PDB entry 6PEQ | electron microscopy, 2.97 A resolution | chains B and G of the 8 polymer chains in the assembly

[Chain B]
Molecule: Glutamate receptor 2
Source organism: Rattus norvegicus
UniProt: P19491 (GRIA2_RAT); residues -20 to 847 here correspond to UniProt positions 1-868 (UniProt number = residue number + 21)
Sequence (889 residues; row label = number of the first residue in the row; numbers below 1 keep their minus sign (Met-20 is residue -20)):
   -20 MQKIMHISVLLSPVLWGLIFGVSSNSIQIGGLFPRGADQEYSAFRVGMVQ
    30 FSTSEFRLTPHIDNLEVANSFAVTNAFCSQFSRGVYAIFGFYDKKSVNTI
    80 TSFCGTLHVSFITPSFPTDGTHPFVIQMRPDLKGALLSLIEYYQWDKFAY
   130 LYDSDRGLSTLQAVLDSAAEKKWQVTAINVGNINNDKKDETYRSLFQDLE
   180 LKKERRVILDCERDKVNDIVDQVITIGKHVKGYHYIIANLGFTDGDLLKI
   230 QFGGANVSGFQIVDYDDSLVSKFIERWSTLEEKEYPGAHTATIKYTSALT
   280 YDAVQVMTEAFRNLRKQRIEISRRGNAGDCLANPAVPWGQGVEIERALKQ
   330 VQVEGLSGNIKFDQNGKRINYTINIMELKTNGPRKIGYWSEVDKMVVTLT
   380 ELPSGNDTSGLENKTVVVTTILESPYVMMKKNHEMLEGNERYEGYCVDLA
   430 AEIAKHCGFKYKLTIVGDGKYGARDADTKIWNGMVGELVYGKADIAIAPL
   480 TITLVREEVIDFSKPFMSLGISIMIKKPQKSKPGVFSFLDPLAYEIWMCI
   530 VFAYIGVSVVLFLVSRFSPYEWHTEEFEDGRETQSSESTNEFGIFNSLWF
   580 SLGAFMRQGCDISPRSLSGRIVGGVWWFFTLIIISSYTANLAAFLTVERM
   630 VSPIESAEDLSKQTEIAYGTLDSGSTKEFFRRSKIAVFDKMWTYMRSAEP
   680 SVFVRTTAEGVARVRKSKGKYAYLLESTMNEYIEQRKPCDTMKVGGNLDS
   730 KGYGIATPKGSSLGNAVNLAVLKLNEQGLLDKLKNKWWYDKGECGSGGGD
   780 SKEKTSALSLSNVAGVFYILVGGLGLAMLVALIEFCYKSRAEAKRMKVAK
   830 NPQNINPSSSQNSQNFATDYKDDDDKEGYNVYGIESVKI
Disordered / not traced: -20 to 393, 549-594, 775-783, 825-868
Differences from the reference sequence: conflict Arg586 (Gln607 in P19491); expression tag (848-868)
Disulfide bonds: Cys718-Cys773
Ligand contacts:
  - palmitoleic acid (PAM), molecule 1: Val514, Phe515, Gly801
  - palmitoleic acid (PAM), molecule 2: Phe515, Tyr523, Ile798, Gly801, Gly802
  - palmitoleic acid (PAM), molecule 3: Tyr523, Glu524, Trp526, Met527, Val530, Ile798
  - ZK1 ({[7-morpholin-4-yl-2,3-dioxo-6-(trifluoromethyl)-3,4-dihydroquinoxalin-1(2H)-yl]methyl}phosphonic acid): Glu402, Tyr405, Tyr450, Pro478, Leu479, Thr480, Arg485, Gly653, Ser654, Thr655, Thr686, Glu705, Thr707, Met708, Tyr732
Swiss-Prot annotation at these positions:
  - region: Ala846, Thr847 (Required for interaction with IQSEC1)
  - binding site (L-glutamate): Pro478, Thr480, Arg485, Ser654, Thr655, Glu705
  - site: Arg453 (Interaction with the cone snail toxin Con-ikot-ikot), Ile633 (Crucial to convey clamshell closure to channel opening), Arg660 (Interaction with the cone snail toxin Con-ikot-ikot), Lys752 (Interaction with the cone snail toxin Con-ikot-ikot)
  - modified residue (Phosphoserine): Ser662, Ser696, Ser839, Ser842
  - lipidation (S-palmitoyl cysteine): Cys589, Cys815
  - glycosylation (N-linked (GlcNAc...) asparagine): Asn235, Asn349, Asn385, Asn392
From the paper describing this entry:
  - specificity-determining residues: Glu524, Met527, Cys528, Leu789, Ala793 (by similarity / conservation)

[Chain G]
Molecule: Protein cornichon homolog 3
Source organism: Mus musculus
UniProt: Q6ZWS4 (CNIH3_MOUSE); residue numbers follow UniProt; this construct covers 1-160
Sequence (174 residues; numbered 1 to 174; the number before each row is that of its first residue):
     1 MAFTFAAFCYMLSLVLCAALIFFAIWHIIAFDELRTDFKSPIDQCNPVHA
    51 RERLRNIERICFLLRKLVLPEYSIHSLFCIMFLCAQEWLTLGLNVPLLFY
   101 HFWRYFHCPADSSELAYDPPVVMNADTLSYCQKEAWCKLAFYLLSFFYYL
   151 YCMIYTLVSSGGRGGTETSQVAPA
Disordered / not traced: 1, 38-49, 111-125, 161-174
Differences from the reference sequence: expression tag (161-174)

[Chain B / chain G interface]
Contacting residue pairs (19; chain B residue first):
  Glu524(B) - Phe5(G)
  Met527(B) - Phe5(G)
  Cys528(B) - Phe5(G)
  Cys528(B) - Phe8(G)  hydrophobic
  Phe531(B) - Phe5(G)  hydrophobic
  Phe531(B) - Leu12(G)
  Phe531(B) - Met81(G)  hydrophobic
  Phe531(B) - Cys84(G)  hydrophobic
  Ala532(B) - Phe8(G)  hydrophobic
  Ile534(B) - Leu77(G)  hydrophobic
  Val538(B) - Ile74(G)  hydrophobic
  Phe541(B) - Leu69(G)  hydrophobic
  Phe541(B) - Pro70(G)  hydrophobic
  Leu542(B) - Pro70(G)  hydrophobic
  Arg545(B) - Lys66(G)  hydrogen bond (side chain-backbone)
  Arg545(B) - Leu67(G)
  Arg545(B) - Pro70(G)
  Phe546(B) - Phe23(G)  hydrophobic
  Phe546(B) - Leu67(G)  hydrophobic
Other interface residues (no listed pair), chain B (12 interface residues in all): Gly535
Other interface residues (no listed pair), chain G (19 interface residues in all): Phe3, Thr4, Cys9, Leu16, Phe22, Val68, Ile80
The authors on this interface:
  - interface residues, chain B: Cys528(B)

[Summary]
Chain B and chain G form an interface of 12 and 19 residues respectively, with 1 hydrogen bond. Its one
hydrogen-bonded contact is Arg545(B)-Lys66(G). Chain B binds compound ZK1 and 3 copies of palmitoleic acid.
The paper reports the interface residue Cys528(B); specificity determinants Glu524(B), Met527(B) and Cys528(B)
among others.
Here chain B is Glutamate receptor 2 (Rattus norvegicus) and chain G is Protein cornichon homolog 3 (Mus
musculus). Entry 6PEQ (GluA2 in complex with its auxiliary subunit CNIH3 - map LBD-TMD-C3 - with antagonist
ZK200775 -without ...) was determined by electron microscopy together with 6U5S, 6U6I, 6UCB, 6UD4 and 6UD8
from the same study.
